PDB entry 6Y6B | X-ray diffraction, 3.08 A resolution | chains A and B of the 4 polymer chains in the assembly

# Chain A (and B)
Protein: 14-3-3 protein gamma
Source organism: Homo sapiens
Notes: chain B of this document is another copy of the same molecule, construct and numbering; everything in this record applies to it too
Reference sequence: P61981 (1433G_HUMAN); residues 1-234 here = UniProt positions 1-234
Chain sequence (236 residues; numbered -1 to 234; the number before each row is that of its first residue; numbers below 1 keep their minus sign (Gly-1 is residue -1)):
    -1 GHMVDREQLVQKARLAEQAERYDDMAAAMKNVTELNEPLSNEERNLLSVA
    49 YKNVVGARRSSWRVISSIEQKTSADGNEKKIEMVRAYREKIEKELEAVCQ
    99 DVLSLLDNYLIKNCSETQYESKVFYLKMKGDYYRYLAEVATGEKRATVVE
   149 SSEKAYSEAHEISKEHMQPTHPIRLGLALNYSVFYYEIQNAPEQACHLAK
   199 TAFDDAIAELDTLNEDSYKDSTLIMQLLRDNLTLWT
Not modelled in the structure: -1 to 1, 71-76, 234 (chain B: -1 to 1)
Differences from the reference sequence: expression tag (-1 to 0)

# Chain A / chain B interface
Residue-residue contacts - 36 pairs, chain A then chain B:
  Gln6(A) - Lys77(B)
  Gln6(A) - Lys78(B)  hydrogen bond (side chain-backbone)
  Gln6(A) - Met81(B)
  Gln9(A) - Lys78(B)
  Gln9(A) - Met81(B)
  Lys10(A) - Met81(B)
  Lys10(A) - Tyr85(B)
  Lys10(A) - Lys88(B)
  Ala14(A) - Tyr85(B)
  Gln16(A) - Val62(B)
  Ala17(A) - Ser59(B)  hydrogen bond (backbone-side chain)
  Ala17(A) - Ile63(B)  hydrophobic
  Arg19(A) - Ser59(B)
  Arg19(A) - Tyr85(B)
  Arg19(A) - Ile89(B)
  Arg19(A) - Glu92(B)  salt bridge
  Asp22(A) - Tyr85(B)  hydrogen bond
  Ser59(A) - Ala17(B)  hydrogen bond (side chain-backbone)
  Ser59(A) - Arg19(B)
  Val62(A) - Gln16(B)
  Ile63(A) - Leu13(B)
  Ile63(A) - Ala17(B)  hydrophobic
  Ile66(A) - Leu13(B)  hydrophobic
  Lys78(A) - Gln9(B)
  Met81(A) - Gln9(B)
  Met81(A) - Lys10(B)
  Met81(A) - Leu13(B)  hydrophobic
  Val82(A) - Leu13(B)  hydrophobic
  Tyr85(A) - Lys10(B)
  Tyr85(A) - Ala14(B)
  Tyr85(A) - Arg19(B)
  Tyr85(A) - Asp22(B)  hydrogen bond
  Lys88(A) - Lys10(B)
  Lys88(A) - Asp22(B)  salt bridge
  Ile89(A) - Arg19(B)
  Glu92(A) - Arg19(B)  salt bridge
Interface residues without a listed pair, chain A (21 interface residues in all): Leu13, Arg56
Interface residues without a listed pair, chain B (20 interface residues in all): Gln6, Arg56

# Overview
21 residues of chain A face 20 of chain B across their interface, with 5 hydrogen bonds and 3 salt bridges.
Polar pairs include Arg19(A)-Glu92(B), Lys88(A)-Asp22(B) and Gln6(A)-Lys78(B).
Chain A and chain B are both 14-3-3 protein gamma (Homo sapiens); the structure, Crystal structure of human
14-3-3 gamma in complex with CaMKK2 14-3-3 binding motif Ser100 and 16-OMe-Fusicoccin ..., was determined by
X-ray diffraction, deposited together with 6Y4K.
